Entry 8YJL (electron microscopy, 3.51 A resolution); this record covers chains F and D of the 8 polymer chains in the assembly.

# Chain F
Molecule: downstream DNA
Source organism: Homo sapiens
Sequence (11 nucleotides; numbered 1 to 11; the number before each row is that of its first residue):
     1 TAAAATATAA T

# Chain D
Name: Flap endonuclease 1
Source organism: Homo sapiens
Notes: EC 3.1.-.-
UniProt: P39748 (FEN1_HUMAN); numbering as in UniProt (aligned over 1-380)
Sequence (380 residues; row label = number of the first residue in the row):
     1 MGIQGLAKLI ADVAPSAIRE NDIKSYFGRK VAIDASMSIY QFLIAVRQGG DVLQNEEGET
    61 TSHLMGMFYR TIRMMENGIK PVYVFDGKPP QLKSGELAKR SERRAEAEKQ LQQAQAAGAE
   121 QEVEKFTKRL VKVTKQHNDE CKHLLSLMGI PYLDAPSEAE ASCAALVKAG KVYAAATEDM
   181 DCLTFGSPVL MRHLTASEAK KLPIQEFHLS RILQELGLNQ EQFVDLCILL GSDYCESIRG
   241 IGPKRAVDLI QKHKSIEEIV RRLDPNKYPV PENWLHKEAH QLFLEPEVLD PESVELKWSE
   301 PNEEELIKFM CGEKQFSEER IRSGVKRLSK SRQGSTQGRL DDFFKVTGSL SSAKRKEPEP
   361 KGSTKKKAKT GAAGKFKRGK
Unresolved in the structure: 1-2, 354-380
Curated features (UniProtKB/Swiss-Prot):
  - region: Thr336 to Phe344 (Interaction with PCNA)
  - binding site (Mg(2+)): Asp34, Asp86, Glu158, Glu160, Asp179, Asp181, Asp233
  - binding site (DNA): Arg47, Arg70, Glu158, Gly231, Asp233
  - modified residue: Arg19 (Symmetric dimethylarginine), Lys80 (N6-acetyllysine), Arg100 (Symmetric dimethylarginine), Arg104 (Symmetric dimethylarginine), Ser187 (Phosphoserine), Arg192 (Symmetric dimethylarginine), Ser197 (Phosphoserine), Ser255 (Phosphoserine), Ser293 (Phosphoserine), Ser335 (Phosphoserine), Thr336 (Phosphothreonine), Lys354 (N6-acetyllysine), Thr364 (Phosphothreonine), Lys375 (N6-acetyllysine), Lys377 (N6-acetyllysine), Lys380 (N6-acetyllysine)
  - mutagenesis: Arg29 (R29A: No significant effect on exonuclease activity or flap endonuclease activity), Asp34 (D34A: Loss of flap endonuclease activity but substrate binding activity is retained), Arg47 (R47A: Significantly reduced exonuclease activity and reduced substrate binding. The positions of the cleavage sites are also shifted), Arg70 (R70A: Loss of exonuclease activity and reduced endonuclease activity. Reduced substrate binding), Arg73 (R73A: No significant effect on exonuclease activity or flap endonuclease activity), Lys80 (K80A: No significant effect on exonuclease activity or flap endonuclease activity), Asp86 (D86A: Loss of flap endonuclease activity but substrate binding activity is retained), Arg103 (R103A: No effect on flap endonuclease activity or substrate binding), Glu158 (E158A: Loss of flap endonuclease activity and substrate binding), Asp179 (D179A: No effect on flap endonuclease activity or substrate binding), Asp181 (D181A: Loss of flap endonuclease activity but substrate binding activity is retained), Ser187 (S187A: Fails to translocate from nucleoli to the nuclear plasma; S187D: Diminishes nucleolar localization), 3 further mutagenesis entries in UniProt

# Chain F / chain D interface
Contacting residue pairs (17; chain F residue first):
  DT1(F) - Met37(D)  sugar contact
  DT1(F) - Lys93(D)  salt bridge to the phosphate
  DT1(F) - Arg100(D)  salt bridge to the phosphate
  DT1(F) - Glu160(D)  phosphate contact
  DT1(F) - Asp179(D)  phosphate contact
  DT1(F) - Asp181(D)  phosphate contact
  DT1(F) - Asp233(D)  phosphate contact
  DA2(F) - Ile3(D)  phosphate contact
  DA2(F) - Asp179(D)  phosphate contact
  DA2(F) - Met180(D)  phosphate contact
  DA2(F) - Arg192(D)  hydrogen bond to the phosphate
  DA3(F) - Ala7(D)  phosphate contact
  DA3(F) - Lys8(D)  phosphate contact
  DA3(F) - Arg192(D)  salt bridge to the phosphate
  DT11(F) - Arg245(D)  sugar contact
  DT11(F) - Lys267(D)  phosphate contact
  DT11(F) - Tyr268(D)  sugar contact
Also at the interface, not in a pair above, chain D (18 interface residues in all): Arg103, Glu158, Glu178

# Summary
4 residues of chain F face 18 of chain D across their interface, with 1 hydrogen bond and 3 salt bridges.
Polar pairs include DA2(F)-Arg192(D), DT1(F)-Lys93(D) and DT1(F)-Arg100(D). Curated annotation (UniProt) lists
7 Mg2+-binding residues, 5 DNA-binding residues and 15 mutagenesis sites on chain D.
Chain F is downstream DNA and chain D is Flap endonuclease 1, both from Homo sapiens; the structure, Structure
of the human endogenous PCNA-FEN1 complex - State B, was determined by electron microscopy (same publication
as 8YJH, 8YJQ, 8YJR, 8YJS, 8YJU, 8YJV, 8YJW and 8YJZ).
